7WS6 - chains C and I of the 3 polymer chains in the assembly; structure by electron microscopy, 3.80 A resolution.

[Chain C]
Protein: Spike protein S1
From: Severe acute respiratory syndrome coronavirus 2
Notes: fragment: rbd
UniProtKB: P0DTC2 (SPIKE_SARS2); residues 319-536 here = UniProt positions 319-536
Sequence (218 residues; numbered 319 to 536; the number before each row is that of its first residue):
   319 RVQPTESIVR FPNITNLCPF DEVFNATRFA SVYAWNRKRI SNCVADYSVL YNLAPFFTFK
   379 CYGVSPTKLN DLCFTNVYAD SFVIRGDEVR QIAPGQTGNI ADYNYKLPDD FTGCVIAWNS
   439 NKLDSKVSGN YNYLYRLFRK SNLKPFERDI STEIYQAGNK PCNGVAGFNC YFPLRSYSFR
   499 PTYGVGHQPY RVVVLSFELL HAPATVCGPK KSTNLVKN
Construct notes: variant Asp339 (Gly in P0DTC2), Leu371 (Ser in P0DTC2), Pro373 (Ser in P0DTC2), Phe375 (Ser in P0DTC2), Asn417 (Lys in P0DTC2), Lys440 (Asn in P0DTC2), Ser446 (Gly in P0DTC2), Asn477 (Ser in P0DTC2), Lys478 (Thr in P0DTC2), Ala484 (Glu in P0DTC2), Arg493 (Gln in P0DTC2), Ser496 (Gly in P0DTC2), Arg498 (Gln in P0DTC2), Tyr501 (Asn in P0DTC2), His505 (Tyr in P0DTC2)
Curated features (UniProtKB/Swiss-Prot):
  - region: Arg403 to Asp405 (Integrin-binding motif), Asn448 to Phe456 (Immunodominant HLA epitope recognized by the CD8+)
  - glycosylation: Thr323 (O-linked (GalNAc) threonine), Ser325 (O-linked (HexNAc...) serine), Asn331 (N-linked (GlcNAc...) (complex) asparagine), Asn343 (N-linked (GlcNAc...) (complex) asparagine)
  - natural variant: Asp339 (G339D: In strain: Omicron/BA.1, Omicron/BA.2 and 4 more; this construct carries the variant), Arg346 (R346K: In strain: Mu/B.1.621; R346T: In strain: Omicron/BQ.1.1, Omicron/XBB.1.5 and 1 more), Leu368 (L368I: In strain: Omicron/XBB.1.5, Omicron/EG.5.1), Leu371 (S371L: In strain: Omicron/BA.1; this construct carries the variant), Pro373 (S373P: In strain: Omicron/BA.1, Omicron/BA.2 and 7 more; this construct carries the variant), Phe375 (S375F: In strain: Omicron/BA.1, Omicron/BA.2 and 7 more; this construct carries the variant), Thr376 (T376A: In strain: Omicron/BA.2, Omicron/BA.2.12.1 and 5 more), Asp405 (D405N: In strain: Omicron/BA.2, Omicron/BA.2.12.1 and 6 more), Arg408 (R408S: In strain: Omicron/BA.2, Omicron/BA.2.12.1 and 6 more), Asn417 (K417N: In strain: Beta/B.1.351, Omicron/BA.1 and 8 more; this construct carries the variant), Lys440 (N440K: In strain: Omicron/BA.1, Omicron/BA.2 and 7 more; this construct carries the variant), Lys444 (K444T: In strain: Omicron/BQ.1.1), 16 further natural variant entries in UniProt
  - mutagenesis: Asn331 (N331Q: Reduced viral infectivity), Asn343 (N343Q: Reduced viral infectivity), Leu452 (L452R: Increased resistance to neutralizing antibodies. Decreases HLA binding to NF9 epitope. Increased binding affinity to human ACE2), Tyr453 (Y453F: Decreased HLA binding to NF9 epitope. Increased binding affinity to human ACE2), Ala475 (A475V: Increased resistance to neutralizing antibodies), Val483 (V483A: Increased resistance to neutralizing antibodies), Phe490 (F490L: Increased resistance to neutralizing antibodies and human covalescent sera neutralization), His519 (H519P: Increased resistance to human covalescent sera neutralization)
Disulfides: Cys336-Cys361, Cys379-Cys432, Cys480-Cys488

[Chain I]
Protein: 510A5 heavy chain
From: Homo sapiens
Sequence (125 residues; each row starts with the number of its first residue):
     1 EVQLVESGGG LVQPGRSLRL SCAASGFTFD DYAMHWVRQA PGKGLEWVSG ISWNSDSIDY
    61 ADSVKGRFTI SRDNAKNSLY LQMNSLRAED TALYYCAKDR GYEILTPASF DYWGQGTLVT
   121 VSSAS
Disulfides: Cys22-Cys96

[How chain C and chain I interact]
Residue-residue contacts - 22 pairs, chain C then chain I:
  Thr345(C) - Asp31(I)  hydrogen bond
  Thr345(C) - Tyr32(I)
  Thr345(C) - Tyr102(I)
  Arg346(C) - Asp31(I)  salt bridge
  Arg346(C) - Trp53(I)
  Arg346(C) - Tyr102(I)
  Asn439(C) - Pro107(I)
  Lys440(C) - Arg100(I)
  Lys440(C) - Pro107(I)
  Lys440(C) - Ala108(I)  hydrogen bond (backbone-backbone)
  Leu441(C) - Thr106(I)
  Asp442(C) - Tyr102(I)  hydrogen bond
  Ser443(C) - Leu105(I)
  Ser443(C) - Thr106(I)
  Ser443(C) - Pro107(I)
  Lys444(C) - Ser57(I)
  Lys444(C) - Glu103(I)  salt bridge
  Lys444(C) - Leu105(I)
  Val445(C) - Leu105(I)  hydrophobic
  Asn448(C) - Tyr102(I)
  Asn450(C) - Tyr102(I)
  Tyr451(C) - Tyr102(I)  hydrogen bond
Other interface residues (no listed pair), chain I (12 interface residues in all): Ile104

[Summary]
The chain C/chain I interface involves 12 residues from each chain; the contacts include 4 hydrogen bonds and
2 salt bridges. Among the polar pairs are Arg346(C)-Asp31(I), Lys444(C)-Glu103(I) and Thr345(C)-Asp31(I).
Curated annotation (UniProt) lists 8 mutagenesis sites on chain C.
Here chain C is Spike protein S1 (Severe acute respiratory syndrome coronavirus 2) and chain I is 510A5 heavy
chain (Homo sapiens). Entry 7WS6 (Structures of Omicron Spike complexes illuminate broad-spectrum neutralizing
antibody development) was determined by electron microscopy, deposited together with 7WS0, 7WS1, 7WS2, 7WS3,
7WS4, 7WS5 and 4 further entries.
